Entry 5C8U (X-ray diffraction, 3.40 A resolution); this record covers chains A and B.

Chain A:
Protein: Non-structural protein 10
From: Human SARS coronavirus
UniProtKB: P0C6X7 (R1AB_CVHSA); residues 1-139 here correspond to UniProt positions 4231-4369 (UniProt number = residue number + 4230)
Amino-acid sequence (144 residues; each row starts with the number of its first residue; numbers below 1 keep their minus sign (Gly-4 is residue -4)):
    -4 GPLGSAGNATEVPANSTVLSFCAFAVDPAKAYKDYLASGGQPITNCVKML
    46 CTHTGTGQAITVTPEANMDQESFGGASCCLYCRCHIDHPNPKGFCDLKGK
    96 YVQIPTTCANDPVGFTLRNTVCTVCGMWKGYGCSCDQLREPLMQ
Unresolved in the structure: -4 to -2, 132-139
Differences from the reference sequence: expression tag (-4 to 0)
Ion coordination: Zn2+ site 1: Cys74, Cys77, His83, Cys90; Zn2+ site 2: Cys117, Cys120, Cys128, Cys130
Curated features (UniProtKB/Swiss-Prot):
  - zinc finger: Cys74 to Cys90, Cys117 to Cys130
  - binding site (Zn(2+)): Cys74, Cys77, His83, Cys90, Cys117, Cys120, Cys128, Cys130
  - site: Gln139 (Cleavage)

Chain B:
Protein: Guanine-N7 methyltransferase
From: Human SARS coronavirus
Notes: EC 2.1.1.-, 3.1.13.-
UniProtKB: P0C6X7 (R1AB_CVHSA); residues 1-527 here correspond to UniProt positions 5903-6429 (UniProt number = residue number + 5902)
Amino-acid sequence (528 residues; row label = number of the first residue in the row; numbering starts at 0):
     0 MAENVTGLFKDCSKIITGLHPTQAPTHLSVDIKFKTEGLCVDIPGIPKDM
    50 TYRRLISMMGFKMNYQVNGYPNMFITREEAIRHVRAWIGFDVEGCHATRD
   100 AVGTNLPLQLGFSTGVNLVAVPTGYVDTENNTEFTRVNAKPPPGDQFKHL
   150 IPLMYKGLPWNVVRIKIVQMLSDTLKGLSDRVVFVLWAHGFELTSMKYFV
   200 KIGPERTCCLCDKRATCFSTSSDTYACWNHSVGFDYVYNPFMIDVQQWGF
   250 TGNLQSNHDQHCQVHGNAHVASCDAIMTRCLAVHECFVKRVDWSVEYPII
   300 GDELRVNSACRKVQHMVVKSALLADKFPVLHDIGNPKAIKCVPQAEVEWK
   350 FYDAQPCSDKAYKIEELFYSYATHHDKFTDGVCLFWNCNVDRYPANAIVC
   400 RFDTRVLSNLNLPGCDGGSLYVNKHAFHTPAFDKSAFTNLKQLPFFYYSD
   450 SPCESHGKQVVSDIDYVPLKSATCITRCNLGGAVCRHHANEYRQYLDAYN
   500 MMISAGFSLWIYKQFDTYNLWNTFTRLQ
Unresolved in the structure: 0, 454-464, 526-527
Differences from the reference sequence: expression tag (0)
Ion coordination: Mg2+: Asp90, Glu191; Zn2+ site 1: Cys207, Cys210, Cys226, His229; Zn2+ site 2: His257, Cys261, His264, Cys279; Zn2+ site 3: Cys452, Cys477, Cys484, His487
Curated features (UniProtKB/Swiss-Prot):
  - region: Cys414 to Thr428 (GpppA-binding)
  - active site: Asp90, Glu92, Glu191, His268, Asp273
  - binding site (Mg(2+)): Glu92, Glu191, His268, Asp273
  - binding site (Zn(2+)): Cys207, Cys210, Cys226, His229, His257, Cys261, His264, Cys279, Cys452, Cys473, Cys484, His487
  - binding site (S-adenosyl-L-methionine): Asp331 to Ala337
  - site: Gln527 (Cleavage)
What the authors report for this chain:
  - mutagenesis - D90A/E92A, E191A, H268A, D273A, R310A, K336A, D352A, W385A, N386A, L419A/Y420A, F426A: decreased catalytic activity
  - mutagenesis - D243A, C261A, H264R, D331A/G333A: abolished catalytic activity
  - mutagenesis - N422A, C452A, H487R: unchanged catalytic activity

Chain A / chain B interface:
Pairs across the interface - 99 pairs, chain A then chain B:
  Gly-1(A) - Gly102(B)
  Ser0(A) - Lys9(B)
  Ala1(A) - Lys9(B)  hydrogen bond (backbone-side chain)
  Ala1(A) - Gly102(B)
  Gly2(A) - Lys9(B)
  Gly2(A) - Asp10(B)
  Asn3(A) - Lys9(B)
  Asn3(A) - Asp10(B)  hydrogen bond (backbone-backbone)
  Ala4(A) - Val4(B)  hydrophobic
  Ala4(A) - Leu27(B)
  Thr5(A) - Phe8(B)
  Thr5(A) - Pro24(B)
  Thr5(A) - Thr25(B)
  Thr5(A) - Leu27(B)
  Thr5(A) - Ser28(B)
  Glu6(A) - Val4(B)
  Glu6(A) - Thr5(B)  hydrogen bond (backbone-backbone)
  Glu6(A) - Leu7(B)
  Val7(A) - Asn3(B)
  Val7(A) - Thr5(B)  hydrogen bond (backbone-side chain)
  Pro8(A) - Asn3(B)
  Pro8(A) - Val4(B)
  Pro8(A) - Thr5(B)
  Ser11(A) - Thr5(B)
  Thr12(A) - Asn63(B)
  Leu14(A) - Phe8(B)  hydrophobic
  Ser15(A) - Phe60(B)  hydrogen bond (side chain-backbone)
  Ser15(A) - Lys61(B)
  Phe16(A) - Tyr64(B)  hydrophobic
  Phe16(A) - Tyr69(B)  hydrophobic
  Ala18(A) - Lys196(B)  hydrogen bond (backbone-side chain)
  Phe19(A) - Met62(B)  hydrophobic
  Phe19(A) - Leu192(B)  hydrophobic
  Phe19(A) - Met195(B)
  Phe19(A) - Lys196(B)
  Phe19(A) - Val199(B)
  Phe19(A) - Lys200(B)
  Phe19(A) - Ile201(B)  hydrogen bond (backbone-backbone)
  Ala20(A) - Lys200(B)  hydrogen bond (backbone-side chain)
  Ala20(A) - Ile201(B)
  Val21(A) - Lys200(B)
  Val21(A) - Ile201(B)  hydrogen bond (backbone-backbone)
  Val21(A) - Phe217(B)  hydrophobic
  Val21(A) - Tyr237(B)  hydrophobic
  Lys25(A) - Tyr69(B)
  Ala26(A) - Tyr69(B)
  Asp29(A) - Val66(B)
  Asp29(A) - Tyr69(B)  hydrogen bond
  Ser33(A) - Gln65(B)  hydrogen bond (side chain-backbone)
  Ser33(A) - Val66(B)
  Asn40(A) - Thr25(B)  hydrogen bond
  Asn40(A) - His26(B)  hydrogen bond (backbone-backbone)
  Asn40(A) - Leu27(B)
  Val42(A) - Pro20(B)
  Val42(A) - Cys39(B)  hydrophobic
  Lys43(A) - Leu38(B)
  Lys43(A) - Cys39(B)  hydrogen bond (backbone-backbone)
  Met44(A) - Pro20(B)  hydrophobic
  Met44(A) - Leu38(B)
  Met44(A) - Cys39(B)
  Met44(A) - Asp41(B)
  Leu45(A) - Leu38(B)
  Leu45(A) - Cys39(B)  hydrogen bond (backbone-backbone)
  Leu45(A) - Val40(B)
  Thr58(A) - Asp41(B)
  Pro59(A) - Asp41(B)
  Gly69(A) - Pro20(B)
  Gly69(A) - Thr21(B)
  Ala71(A) - Gln22(B)
  Ala71(A) - Ala23(B)
  Ser72(A) - Ala23(B)
  Ser72(A) - Pro24(B)
  Tyr76(A) - Thr131(B)
  Arg78(A) - Phe8(B)
  Arg78(A) - Pro24(B)
  Arg78(A) - Thr25(B)
  Cys79(A) - Phe8(B)
  His80(A) - Phe8(B)
  His80(A) - Ile55(B)
  His80(A) - Tyr124(B)
  His80(A) - Asp126(B)  salt bridge
  His80(A) - Thr131(B)
  Ile81(A) - Thr131(B)
  His83(A) - Asn130(B)
  Gly88(A) - Asn130(B)
  Phe89(A) - Asn129(B)
  Phe89(A) - Asn130(B)
  Cys90(A) - Asn129(B)  hydrogen bond (backbone-backbone)
  Lys93(A) - Gln22(B)
  Lys93(A) - Tyr51(B)  hydrogen bond
  Lys93(A) - Thr127(B)  hydrogen bond (side chain-backbone)
  Lys93(A) - Glu128(B)  hydrogen bond (side chain-backbone)
  Gly94(A) - Thr21(B)  hydrogen bond (backbone-side chain)
  Gly94(A) - Lys47(B)  hydrogen bond (backbone-side chain)
  Lys95(A) - Thr21(B)  hydrogen bond (backbone-side chain)
  Tyr96(A) - His19(B)
  Tyr96(A) - Pro20(B)
  Tyr96(A) - Thr21(B)
  Tyr96(A) - Asp41(B)  hydrogen bond
Interface residues without a listed pair, chain A (49 interface residues in all): Tyr30, Cys41, Asp82
Interface residues without a listed pair, chain B (53 interface residues in all): Val29, Met57, Asn67, Val101, Tyr224

Summary:
Chain A and chain B form an interface of 49 and 53 residues respectively; the contacts include 23 hydrogen
bonds and 1 salt bridge. Polar pairs include His80(A)-Asp126(B), Ala1(A)-Lys9(B) and Val7(A)-Thr5(B). The
paper reports that D90A/E92A, E191A and H268A of chain B, among others, reduce catalytic activity; D243A,
C261A and H264R of chain B, among others, abolish catalytic activity; 18 substitutions were tested in all.
Chain A is Non-structural protein 10 and chain B is Guanine-N7 methyltransferase, both from Human SARS
coronavirus; the structure, Crystal structure of the SARS coronavirus nsp14-nsp10 complex, was determined by
X-ray diffraction together with 5C8S and 5C8T from the same study.
